5U2D - chains A and C of the 4 polymer chains in the assembly; structure by X-ray diffraction, 1.86 A resolution.

== Chain A ==
Protein: Estrogen receptor
From: Homo sapiens
Notes: fragment: ligand-binding domain
UniProt: P03372 (ESR1_HUMAN), isoform P03372-3; residues 298-554 here correspond to UniProt positions 125-381 (UniProt number = residue number - 173)
Sequence (257 residues; row label = number of the first residue in the row):
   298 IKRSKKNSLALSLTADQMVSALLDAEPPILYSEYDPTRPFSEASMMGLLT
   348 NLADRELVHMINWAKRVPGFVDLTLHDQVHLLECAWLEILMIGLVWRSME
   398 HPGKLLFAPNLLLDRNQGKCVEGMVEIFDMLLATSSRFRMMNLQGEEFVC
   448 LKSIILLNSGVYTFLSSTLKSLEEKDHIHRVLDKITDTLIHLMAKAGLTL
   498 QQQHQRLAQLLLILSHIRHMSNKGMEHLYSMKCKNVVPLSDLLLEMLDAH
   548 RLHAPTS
Not modelled in the structure: 298-304, 462-464, 554
Differences from the reference sequence: engineered mutation Ser-537 (Tyr364 in P03372)
Ligand contacts: OBH (cyclohexa-2,5-dien-1-yl (1S,2R,4S)-5,6-bis(4-hydroxyphenyl)-7-oxabicyclo[2.2.1]hept-5-ene-2-sulfonate): Met-343, Leu-346, Thr-347, Leu-349, Ala-350, Glu-353, Trp-383, Leu-384, Leu-387, Met-388, Leu-391, Arg-394, Phe-404, Val-418, Glu-419, Gly-420, Met-421, Ile-424, Phe-425, Leu-428, Gly-521, His-524, Leu-525, Cys-530, Leu-540
Reported in the primary citation:
  - self-association interface (contacts with another copy of this molecule); pairs are residue here / residue on that copy: Pro-552/His-524, Pro-552
  - post-translational modification sites: Ser-305
  - mutagenesis - S305A: abolished signaling in response to IL1beta
  - mutagenesis - S305A: abolished signaling in response to TNFalpha
  - mutagenesis - S305A, L372S/L536S: unchanged signaling in response to E2
  - mutagenesis - S305A: decreased growth in response to IL1beta
  - mutagenesis - L372S/L536S: increased signaling in response to TOT
  - mutagenesis - H547A/R548A/H550A: decreased signaling in response to TOT

== Chain C ==
Protein: Nuclear receptor coactivator 2
Notes: fragment: Nuclear receptor-interacting peptide
UniProt: Q15596 (NCOA2_HUMAN); residues 686-698 here = UniProt positions 686-698
Sequence (13 residues; row label = number of the first residue in the row):
   686 KHKILHRLLQDSS
Not modelled in the structure: 698

== Chain A / chain C interface ==
Residue-residue contacts - 25 pairs, chain A then chain C:
  Ile-358(A) with Leu-690(C), hydrophobic; Leu-693(C), hydrophobic; Leu-694(C), hydrophobic
  Lys-362(A) with Leu-693(C), hydrogen bond (side chain-backbone); Leu-694(C), hydrogen bond (side chain-backbone); Asp-696(C), hydrogen bond (side chain-backbone)
  Leu-372(A) with His-691(C); Leu-694(C), hydrophobic; Gln-695(C)
  His-373(A) with His-687(C)
  Gln-375(A) with Leu-694(C)
  Val-376(A) with Lys-688(C); Leu-690(C); His-691(C); Leu-694(C), hydrophobic
  Leu-379(A) with Leu-690(C), hydrophobic; Leu-694(C), hydrophobic
  Glu-380(A) with Lys-688(C), salt bridge; Leu-690(C)
  Asp-538(A) with Ile-689(C)
  Leu-539(A) with Ile-689(C); Leu-690(C)
  Glu-542(A) with Lys-688(C); Ile-689(C), hydrogen bond (side chain-backbone)
  Met-543(A) with Leu-690(C), hydrophobic
Also at the interface, not in a pair above, chain A (13 interface residues in all): Phe-367

== In short ==
13 residues of chain A and 9 residues of chain C are in contact, with 4 hydrogen bonds and 1 salt bridge.
Polar contacts include Glu-380(A)/Lys-688(C), Lys-362(A)/Leu-693(C) and Lys-362(A)/Leu-694(C). The paper
reports that S305A of chain A abolishes signaling in response to IL1beta; a modification site at Ser-305(A); 3
substitutions were tested in all.
Here chain A is Estrogen receptor (Homo sapiens) and chain C is Nuclear receptor coactivator 2. Entry 5U2D
(Crystal Structure of the ER-alpha Ligand-binding Domain (Y537S) in complex with Oxabicyclic Heptene Sulfonate
(OBHS)) was determined by X-ray diffraction (same publication as 5U2B).
